3H5Z - chain A; structure by X-ray diffraction, 1.49 A resolution.

[Chain A]
Name: Glycylpeptide N-tetradecanoyltransferase
Organism: Leishmania major
Notes: EC 2.3.1.97
Reference sequence: Q4Q5S8 (Q4Q5S8_LEIMA); residues 5-421 here = UniProt positions 5-421
Chain sequence (438 residues; each row starts with the number of its first residue; numbers below 1 keep their minus sign (Met-16 is residue -16)):
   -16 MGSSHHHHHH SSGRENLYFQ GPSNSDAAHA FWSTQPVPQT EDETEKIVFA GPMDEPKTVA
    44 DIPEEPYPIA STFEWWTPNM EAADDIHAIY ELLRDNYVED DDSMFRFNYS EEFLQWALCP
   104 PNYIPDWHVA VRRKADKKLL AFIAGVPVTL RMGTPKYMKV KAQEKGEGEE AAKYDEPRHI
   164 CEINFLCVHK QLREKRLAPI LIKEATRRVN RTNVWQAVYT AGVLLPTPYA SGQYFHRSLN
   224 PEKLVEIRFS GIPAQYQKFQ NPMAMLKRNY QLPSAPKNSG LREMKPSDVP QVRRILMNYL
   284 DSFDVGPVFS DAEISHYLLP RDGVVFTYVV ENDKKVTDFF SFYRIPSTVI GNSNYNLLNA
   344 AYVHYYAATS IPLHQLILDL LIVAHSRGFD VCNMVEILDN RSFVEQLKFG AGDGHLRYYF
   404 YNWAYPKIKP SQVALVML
Unresolved in the structure: -16 to 10
Construct notes: expression tag (-16 to 4)
Small-molecule neighbours: tetradecanoyl-coa (MYA): Ala11, His12, Ala13, Phe14, Trp15, Asn79, Tyr80, Val81, Ile166, Asn167, Phe168, Leu169, Cys170, Val171, Leu175, Arg176, Glu177, Lys178, Arg179, Leu180, Ala181, Pro182, Ile185, Thr189, Val192, Asn193, Val197, Trp198, Gln199, Ala200, Tyr202, Thr203, Ala204, Val206, Leu208, Tyr404

[Overview]
Bound to chain A: tetradecanoyl-coa.
Chain A is Glycylpeptide N-tetradecanoyltransferase (Leishmania major); the structure, Crystal Structure of
Leishmania major N-myristoyltransferase with bound myristoyl-CoA, was determined by X-ray diffraction (same
publication as 2WSA).
